Entry 9D4N (electron microscopy, 2.90 A resolution); this record covers chains B and X of the 7 polymer chains in the assembly.

== Chain B ==
Protein: Meiotic recombination protein DMC1
Organism: Saccharomyces cerevisiae
UniProt: P25453 (DMC1_YEAST); numbering as in UniProt (aligned over 1-334)
Amino-acid sequence (334 residues; row label = number of the first residue in the row):
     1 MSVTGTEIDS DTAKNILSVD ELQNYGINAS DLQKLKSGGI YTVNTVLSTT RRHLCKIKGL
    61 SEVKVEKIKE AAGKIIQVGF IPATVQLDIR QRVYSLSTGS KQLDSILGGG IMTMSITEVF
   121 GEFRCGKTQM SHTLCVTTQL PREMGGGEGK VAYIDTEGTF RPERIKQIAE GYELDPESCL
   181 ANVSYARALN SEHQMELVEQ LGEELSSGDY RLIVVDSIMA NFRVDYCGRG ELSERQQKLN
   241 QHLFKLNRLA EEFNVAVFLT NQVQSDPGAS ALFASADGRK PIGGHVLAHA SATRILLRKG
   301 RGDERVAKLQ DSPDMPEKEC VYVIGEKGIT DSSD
Not modelled in the structure: 1-15, 270-277
Bound ions: Mg2+ site 1: Thr128, Glu157 (together with ATP); Mg2+ site 2: Ala288, Ser291, Asp311
Ligand contacts:
  - ATP (adenosine-5'-triphosphate), molecule 1: Glu122, Phe123, Arg124, Cys125, Gly126, Lys127, Thr128, Gln129, Glu157, Arg164, Gln167, Gln262, Arg305, Ile324
  - ATP, molecule 2: Ala288, His289, Gln310, Asp311, Ser312, Pro313, Asp314, Met315, Pro316, Glu317
What the authors report for this chain:
  - self-association interface (contacts with another copy of this molecule); pairs are residue here / residue on that copy: Ser48-Leu189

== Chain X ==
Molecule: 18-nt DNA strand
Sequence (18 nucleotides; each row starts with the number of its first residue):
     4 TTTTTTTTTT TTTTTTTT

== Interface between chain B and chain X ==
Contacting residue pairs (27):
  Arg223(B) - DT9(X)  salt bridge to the phosphate
  Arg229(B) - DT7(X)  hydrogen bond to the base
  Arg229(B) - DT8(X)  hydrogen bond to the base
  Leu232(B) - DT6(X)  sugar contact
  Leu232(B) - DT7(X)  sugar contact
  Ser233(B) - DT5(X)  base contact
  Ser233(B) - DT6(X)  base contact
  Arg235(B) - DT7(X)  hydrogen bond to the phosphate
  Arg235(B) - DT8(X)  salt bridge to the phosphate
  Gln236(B) - DT6(X)  phosphate contact
  Gln236(B) - DT7(X)  phosphate contact
  Gln237(B) - DT5(X)  phosphate contact
  Gln237(B) - DT6(X)  phosphate contact
  Gln264(B) - DT8(X)  hydrogen bond to the phosphate
  Gln264(B) - DT9(X)  base contact
  Gln264(B) - DT10(X)  phosphate contact
  Ser265(B) - DT9(X)  base contact
  Ser265(B) - DT10(X)  hydrogen bond to the phosphate
  Asp266(B) - DT9(X)  base contact
  Pro267(B) - DT9(X)  base contact
  Pro267(B) - DT10(X)  base contact
  Ile282(B) - DT8(X)  phosphate contact
  Gly283(B) - DT8(X)  hydrogen bond to the phosphate
  Gly284(B) - DT7(X)  phosphate contact
  Gly284(B) - DT8(X)  phosphate contact
  His285(B) - DT7(X)  hydrogen bond to the phosphate
  Val286(B) - DT7(X)  hydrogen bond to the phosphate
Also at the interface, not in a pair above, chain B (19 interface residues in all): Val263, Arg279, Lys280

== In short ==
19 residues of chain B face 6 of chain X across their interface, with 8 hydrogen bonds and 2 salt bridges.
Polar pairs include Arg229(B)-DT7(X), Arg229(B)-DT8(X) and Arg235(B)-DT7(X). Bound to chain B: ATP. The Mg2+
site 1 is built by Thr128(B) and Glu157(B). The paper reports a self-association interface involving Ser48(B).
Here chain B is Meiotic recombination protein DMC1 (Saccharomyces cerevisiae) and chain X is an 18-nt DNA
strand. Entry 9D4N (The cryo-EM structure of the yeast Dmc1 filament bound to ssDNA in the presence of ATP)
was determined by electron microscopy, deposited together with 9D46.
